PDB entry 6GYM | electron microscopy, 6.70 A resolution (low resolution: residue-level contacts below are approximate; hydrogen-bond / salt-bridge calls are withheld) | chains M and T of the 31 polymer chains in the assembly

Chain M:
Name: Transcription initiation factor IIB
From: Saccharomyces cerevisiae (strain ATCC 204508 / S288c)
Reference sequence: P29055 (TF2B_YEAST); residues 1-345 here = UniProt positions 1-345
Amino-acid sequence (345 residues; numbered 1 to 345; the number before each row is that of its first residue):
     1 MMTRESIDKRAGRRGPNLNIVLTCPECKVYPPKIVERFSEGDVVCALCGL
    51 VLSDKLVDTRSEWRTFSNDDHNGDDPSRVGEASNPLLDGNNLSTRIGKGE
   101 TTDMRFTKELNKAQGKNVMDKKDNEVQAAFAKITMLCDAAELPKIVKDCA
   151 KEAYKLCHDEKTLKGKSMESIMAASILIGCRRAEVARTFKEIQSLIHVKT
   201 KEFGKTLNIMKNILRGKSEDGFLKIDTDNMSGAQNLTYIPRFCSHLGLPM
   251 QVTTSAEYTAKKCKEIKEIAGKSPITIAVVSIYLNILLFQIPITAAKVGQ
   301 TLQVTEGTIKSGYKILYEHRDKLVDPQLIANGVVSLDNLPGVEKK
Unresolved in the structure: 1-15, 67-83, 219-233, 327-345
Ion coordination: Zn2+: Cys-45, Cys-48, Gly-49
UniProt features mapped onto this chain:
  - zinc finger: Ile-20 to Ser-53 (TFIIB-type)
  - binding site (Zn(2+)): Cys-24, Cys-27, Cys-45, Cys-48

Chain T:
Molecule: Template DNA (HIS4)
Sequence (75 nucleotides; numbered 7 to 81; the number before each row is that of its first residue):
     7 TTTTATGTATGTACAACACACATCAAAGGTGAATCGAACGTTCCATAGCT
    57 ATTATATACACAGCGTGCTACTGTT

Chain M / chain T interface:
Contacting residue pairs - 7 pairs, chain M then chain T:
  Lys-164(M) with DA53(T); DG54(T)
  Lys-272(M) with DC65(T); DA66(T)
  Ser-273(M) with DA66(T)
  Thr-276(M) with DC67(T)
  Thr-305(M) with DC67(T)
Interface residues without a listed pair, chain M (9 interface residues in all): Lys-190, Gln-303, Val-304, Thr-308
Interface residues without a listed pair, chain T (6 interface residues in all): DA68

Summary:
9 residues of chain M face 6 of chain T across their interface. Cys-45(M), Cys-48(M) and Gly-49(M) form the
Zn2+ site. From UniProt: 4 Zn2+-binding residues on chain M.
Here chain M is Transcription initiation factor IIB (Saccharomyces cerevisiae (strain ATCC 204508 / S288c))
and chain T is Template DNA (HIS4). Entry 6GYM (Structure of a yeast closed complex with distorted DNA
(CCdist)) was determined by electron microscopy, deposited together with 6GYK and 6GYL.
